3AYS - chain A; structure by X-ray diffraction, 2.20 A resolution.

# Chain A
Molecule: Endoglucanase
Organism: Piromyces rhizinflatus
Notes: EC 3.2.1.4
Reference sequence: Q9URH5 (Q9URH5_9FUNG); residues 1-362 here = UniProt positions 1-362
Sequence (376 residues; each row starts with the number of its first residue; numbers below 1 keep their minus sign (Met-13 is residue -13)):
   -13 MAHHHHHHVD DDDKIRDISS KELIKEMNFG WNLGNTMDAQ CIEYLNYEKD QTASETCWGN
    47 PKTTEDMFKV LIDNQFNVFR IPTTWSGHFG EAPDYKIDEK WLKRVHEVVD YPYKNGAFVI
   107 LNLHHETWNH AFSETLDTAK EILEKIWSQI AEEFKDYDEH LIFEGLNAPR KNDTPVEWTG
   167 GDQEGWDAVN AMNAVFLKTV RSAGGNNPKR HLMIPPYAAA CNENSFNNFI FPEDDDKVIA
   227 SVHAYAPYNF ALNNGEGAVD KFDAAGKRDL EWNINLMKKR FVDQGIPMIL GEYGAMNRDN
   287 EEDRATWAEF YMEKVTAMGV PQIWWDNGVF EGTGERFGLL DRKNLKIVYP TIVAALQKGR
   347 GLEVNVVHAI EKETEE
Unresolved in the structure: -13 to 0, 358-362
Sequence notes: expression tag (-13 to 0); engineered mutation Ala154 (Glu in Q9URH5)
Cystine bridges: Cys27-Cys43
Reported in the primary citation:
  - binding site for beta-D-glucopyranose: Trp44, Glu242, Glu278
  - catalytic residues: Glu278
  - contacts within the chain: Tyr231-Glu278 (hydrogen bond)
  - catalytic residues: Tyr231 (by similarity / conservation)
  - interface residues: Trp164
  - binding site for beta-D-glucopyranose: Trp164 (proposed by the authors, not directly observed)
  - mutagenesis - E242A: decreased catalytic activity

# In short
From the paper: catalytic residues Glu278 and Tyr231; E242A reduces catalytic activity.
Chain A is Endoglucanase (Piromyces rhizinflatus); the structure, GH5 endoglucanase from a ruminal fungus in
complex with cellotriose, was determined by X-ray diffraction (same publication as 3AYR).
